PDB entry 7S6P | X-ray diffraction, 2.15 A resolution | chain A

Chain A:
Molecule: Ubiquitin-like protein ISG15
Source organism: Homo sapiens
UniProt: P05161 (ISG15_HUMAN); numbering as in UniProt (aligned over 2-157)
Amino-acid sequence (159 residues; numbered -1 to 157; the number before each row is that of its first residue; numbers below 1 keep their minus sign (Ser-1 is residue -1)):
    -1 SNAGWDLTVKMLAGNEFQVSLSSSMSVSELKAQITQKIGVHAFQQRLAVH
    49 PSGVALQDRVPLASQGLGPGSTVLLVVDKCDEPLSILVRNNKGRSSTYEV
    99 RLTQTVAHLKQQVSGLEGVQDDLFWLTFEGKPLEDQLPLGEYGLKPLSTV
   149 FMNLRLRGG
Not modelled in the structure: -1 to 2, 154-157
Differences from the reference sequence: expression tag (-1 to 1)
Swiss-Prot annotation at these positions:
  - region: Arg153 to Gly157 (Involved in the ligation of specific target proteins)
  - motif: Leu152 to Gly157 (LRLRGG)
  - site: Arg153 (Interacts with activating enzyme)
  - modified residue: Cys78 (S-nitrosocysteine)
  - cross-link: Gly157 (Glycyl lysine isopeptide (Gly-Lys) (interchain with K-? in acceptor proteins))
  - mutagenesis: Arg44 (R44A: Does not affect ISG15 signaling, interaction with ITGAL or activation of SRC family tyrosine kinases), Ser83 (S83A: Does not affect ISG15 signaling, interaction with ITGAL or activation of SRC family tyrosine kinases), Tyr96 (Y96L: Reduces ISG15 signaling. Strongly reduces ISG15 signaling and abolishes interaction with ITGAL and activation of SRC family tyrosine kinases; when associated with D-102), Arg99 (R99A: Strongly reduces ISG15 signaling and abolishes interaction with ITGAL), Thr101 (T101A: Strongly reduces ISG15 signaling and abolishes interaction with ITGAL and activation of SRC family tyrosine kinases), Gln102 (Q102D: Reduces ISG15 signaling. Strongly reduces ISG15 signaling and abolishes interaction with ITGAL and activation of SRC family tyrosine kinases; when associated with L-96), Thr103 (T103A: Strongly reduces ISG15 signaling and abolishes interaction with ITGAL)

In short:
From UniProt: 7 mutagenesis sites.
Chain A is Ubiquitin-like protein ISG15 (Homo sapiens); the structure, The crystal structure of human ISG15,
was determined by X-ray diffraction, deposited together with 7RBS.
